Entry 1VLQ (X-ray diffraction, 2.10 A resolution); this record covers chains B and C of the 6 polymer chains in the assembly.

== Chain B (and C) ==
Protein: acetyl xylan esterase
From: Thermotoga maritima
Notes: EC 3.1.1.41; chain C of this document is another copy of the same molecule, construct and numbering; everything in this record applies to it too
UniProt: Q9WXT2 (Q9WXT2_THEMA); residues 1-325 here = UniProt positions 1-325
Sequence (337 residues; each row starts with the number of its first residue; numbers below 1 keep their minus sign (Mse-11 is residue -11)):
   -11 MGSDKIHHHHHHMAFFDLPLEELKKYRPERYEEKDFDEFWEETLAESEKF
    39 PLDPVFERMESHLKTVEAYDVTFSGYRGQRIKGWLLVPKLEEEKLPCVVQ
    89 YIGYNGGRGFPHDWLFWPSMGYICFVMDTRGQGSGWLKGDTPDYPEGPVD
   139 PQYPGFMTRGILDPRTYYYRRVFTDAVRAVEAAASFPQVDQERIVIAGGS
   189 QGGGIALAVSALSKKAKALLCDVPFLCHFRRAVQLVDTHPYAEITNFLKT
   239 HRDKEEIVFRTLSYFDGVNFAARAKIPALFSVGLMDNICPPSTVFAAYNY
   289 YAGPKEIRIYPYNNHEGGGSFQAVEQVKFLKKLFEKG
Not modelled in the structure: -11 to 1, 324-325
Modified / non-standard residues: Mse-11, Mse1 (selenomethionine); Mse47, Mse108, Mse115, Mse145, Mse273 (selenomethionine; parent Met)
Differences from the reference sequence: expression tag (-11 to 0); modified residue (1, 47, 108, 115, 145, 273)

== Chain B / chain C interface ==
Pairs across the interface - 71 pairs, chain B then chain C:
  Asn93(B) - Pro142(C)
  Gly119(B) - Val137(C)
  Gly119(B) - Asp138(C)
  Gly119(B) - Pro139(C)
  Gly119(B) - Gln140(C)  hydrogen bond (backbone-backbone)
  Gln120(B) - Pro139(C)
  Gln120(B) - Gln140(C)  hydrogen bond (backbone-backbone)
  Gly121(B) - Thr238(C)
  Gly121(B) - His239(C)  hydrogen bond (backbone-side chain)
  Ser122(B) - Pro139(C)
  Ser122(B) - Gln140(C)  hydrogen bond (side chain-backbone)
  Ser122(B) - Tyr141(C)
  Ser122(B) - Asn234(C)
  Ser122(B) - Phe235(C)
  Ser122(B) - Thr238(C)  hydrogen bond (backbone-side chain)
  Ser122(B) - His239(C)  hydrogen bond
  Gly123(B) - Thr238(C)  hydrogen bond (backbone-side chain)
  Trp124(B) - Thr238(C)
  Leu125(B) - Thr238(C)
  Lys126(B) - Thr238(C)
  Gly127(B) - Pro139(C)
  Gly127(B) - His239(C)
  Asp128(B) - Pro139(C)
  Thr129(B) - Pro139(C)
  Pro130(B) - Pro136(C)  hydrophobic
  Pro130(B) - Val137(C)
  Pro130(B) - Pro139(C)
  Asp131(B) - Pro136(C)
  Asp131(B) - Val137(C)  hydrogen bond (backbone-backbone)
  Tyr132(B) - Pro136(C)  hydrophobic
  Pro133(B) - Pro133(C)  hydrophobic
  Pro133(B) - Val137(C)
  Pro136(B) - Pro130(C)  hydrophobic
  Pro136(B) - Asp131(C)
  Pro136(B) - Tyr132(C)  hydrophobic
  Val137(B) - Gly119(C)
  Val137(B) - Pro130(C)
  Val137(B) - Asp131(C)  hydrogen bond (backbone-backbone)
  Val137(B) - Pro133(C)
  Asp138(B) - Gly119(C)
  Pro139(B) - Gly119(C)
  Pro139(B) - Gln120(C)
  Pro139(B) - Ser122(C)
  Pro139(B) - Gly127(C)
  Pro139(B) - Asp128(C)
  Pro139(B) - Thr129(C)
  Gln140(B) - Gly119(C)  hydrogen bond (backbone-backbone)
  Gln140(B) - Gln120(C)  hydrogen bond (backbone-backbone)
  Gln140(B) - Ser122(C)  hydrogen bond (backbone-side chain)
  Gln140(B) - Phe144(C)
  Gln140(B) - Arg147(C)  hydrogen bond
  Tyr141(B) - Ser122(C)
  Pro142(B) - Asn93(C)
  Pro142(B) - Pro142(C)
  Pro142(B) - Gly143(C)
  Pro142(B) - Phe144(C)  hydrophobic
  Gly143(B) - Pro142(C)
  Gly143(B) - Gly143(C)
  Phe144(B) - Gln140(C)
  Arg147(B) - Gln140(C)  hydrogen bond
  Asn234(B) - Ser122(C)
  Phe235(B) - Ser122(C)
  Thr238(B) - Gly121(C)
  Thr238(B) - Ser122(C)  hydrogen bond (side chain-backbone)
  Thr238(B) - Gly123(C)  hydrogen bond (side chain-backbone)
  Thr238(B) - Trp124(C)
  Thr238(B) - Leu125(C)
  Thr238(B) - Lys126(C)
  His239(B) - Gly121(C)  hydrogen bond (side chain-backbone)
  His239(B) - Ser122(C)  hydrogen bond
  His239(B) - Gly127(C)
Other interface residues (no listed pair), chain B (31 interface residues in all): Gly135
Other interface residues (no listed pair), chain C (31 interface residues in all): Gly135
From the paper, about this interface:
  - specific contacts: Gly119(B)-Gln140(C) (backbone contact), Gln120(B)-Gln140(C) (backbone contact)

== Overview ==
Chain B and chain C each contribute 31 residues to their interface, with 18 hydrogen bonds. Polar contacts
include Gly121(B)-His239(C), Ser122(B)-Gln140(C) and Ser122(B)-Thr238(C). The authors report backbone contacts
between Gly119(B) and Gln140(C) and Gln120(B) and Gln140(C).
Both chains are acetyl xylan esterase (Thermotoga maritima). Entry 1VLQ (Crystal structure of Acetyl xylan
esterase (TM0077) from Thermotoga maritima at 2.10 A resolution) was determined by X-ray diffraction,
deposited together with 3M82, 3M83 and 3M81.
